Entry 8JPG (electron microscopy, 6.76 A resolution (low resolution: residue-level contacts below are approximate; hydrogen-bond / salt-bridge calls are withheld)); this record covers chains A and F of the 8 polymer chains in the assembly.

[Chain A (and F)]
Molecule: Protein ERGIC-53
Organism: Homo sapiens
Notes: chain F of this document is another copy of the same molecule, construct and numbering; everything in this record applies to it too
UniProtKB: P49257 (LMAN1_HUMAN); residues 1-510 here = UniProt positions 1-510
Amino-acid sequence (522 residues; each row starts with the number of its first residue):
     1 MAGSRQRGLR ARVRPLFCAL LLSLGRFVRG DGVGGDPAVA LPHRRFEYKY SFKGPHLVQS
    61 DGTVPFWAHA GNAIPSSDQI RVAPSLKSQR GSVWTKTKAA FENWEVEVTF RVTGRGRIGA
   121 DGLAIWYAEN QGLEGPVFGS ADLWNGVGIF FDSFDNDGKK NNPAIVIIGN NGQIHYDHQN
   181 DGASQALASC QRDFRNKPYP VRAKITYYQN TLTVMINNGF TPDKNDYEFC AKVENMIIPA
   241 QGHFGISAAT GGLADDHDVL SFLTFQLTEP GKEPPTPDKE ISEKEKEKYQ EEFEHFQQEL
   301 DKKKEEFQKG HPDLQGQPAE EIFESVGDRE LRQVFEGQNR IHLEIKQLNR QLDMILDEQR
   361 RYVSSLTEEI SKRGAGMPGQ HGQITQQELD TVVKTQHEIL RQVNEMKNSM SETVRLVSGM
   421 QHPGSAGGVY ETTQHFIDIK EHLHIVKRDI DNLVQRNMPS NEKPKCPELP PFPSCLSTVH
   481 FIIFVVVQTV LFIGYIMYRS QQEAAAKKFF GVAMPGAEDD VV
Unresolved in the structure: 1-41, 511-522 (chain F: 1-41, 313-323, 511-522)
Construct notes: expression tag (511-522)
Curated features (UniProtKB/Swiss-Prot):
  - region: R499 to F510 (Mediates interaction with RAB3GAP1, RAB3GAP2 and UBXN6)
  - motif: F509, F510 (ER export motif)
  - binding site (a carbohydrate): S88, D121, N156, H178, G251 to L253
  - binding site (Ca(2+)): D152, F154, N156, D181
  - site: Q501 (Required for ER export)
  - modified residue: S425 (Phosphoserine)
  - natural variant: W67 (W67S: In F5F8D1)
Disulfides: C190-C230
Bound ions: Ca2+ site 1: D152, F154, N156, D181; Ca2+ site 2: D155, D157, N161, N162, D181

[How chain A and chain F interact]
Disulfides between the chains: C475(A)-C475(F)
Contacting residue pairs - 105 pairs, chain A then chain F:
  D328(A) - V326(F)
  D328(A) - G327(F)
  D328(A) - E330(F)
  L331(A) - G327(F)
  L331(A) - E330(F)
  R332(A) - E330(F)
  F335(A) - Q333(F)
  Q338(A) - Q333(F)
  Q338(A) - V334(F)
  Q338(A) - G337(F)
  Q338(A) - Q338(F)
  H342(A) - G337(F)
  H342(A) - R340(F)
  H342(A) - I341(F)
  I345(A) - E344(F)
  N349(A) - Q347(F)
  L352(A) - L348(F)
  L352(A) - Q351(F)
  L356(A) - Q351(F)
  L356(A) - I355(F)
  R360(A) - I355(F)
  R360(A) - E358(F)
  R360(A) - Q359(F)
  V363(A) - Y362(F)
  L366(A) - Y362(F)
  T367(A) - L366(F)
  I370(A) - L366(F)
  I370(A) - I370(F)
  S371(A) - E369(F)
  S371(A) - R373(F)
  G374(A) - R373(F)
  G374(A) - G379(F)
  A375(A) - R373(F)
  Q383(A) - Q380(F)
  I384(A) - Q380(F)
  I384(A) - I384(F)
  T385(A) - G382(F)
  Q386(A) - G382(F)
  Q386(A) - Q383(F)
  Q386(A) - E388(F)
  L389(A) - I384(F)
  L389(A) - T385(F)
  L389(A) - E388(F)
  D390(A) - E388(F)
  V392(A) - V392(F)
  Q396(A) - V392(F)
  Q396(A) - T395(F)
  Q396(A) - Q396(F)
  Q396(A) - I399(F)
  H397(A) - T391(F)
  H397(A) - T395(F)
  I399(A) - I399(F)
  L400(A) - T395(F)
  L400(A) - E398(F)
  L400(A) - I399(F)
  L400(A) - Q402(F)
  V403(A) - I399(F)
  V403(A) - Q402(F)
  V403(A) - V403(F)
  V403(A) - M406(F)
  N404(A) - Q402(F)
  M406(A) - M406(F)
  K407(A) - R401(F)
  K407(A) - Q402(F)
  K407(A) - E405(F)
  K407(A) - M406(F)
  M410(A) - M406(F)
  M410(A) - S409(F)
  M410(A) - M410(F)
  T413(A) - T413(F)
  V414(A) - S409(F)
  V414(A) - E412(F)
  V414(A) - T413(F)
  V417(A) - T413(F)
  V417(A) - L416(F)
  V417(A) - V417(F)
  S418(A) - E412(F)
  S418(A) - L416(F)
  Q421(A) - L416(F)
  Q421(A) - V417(F)
  T433(A) - E431(F)
  T433(A) - H435(F)
  F436(A) - T432(F)
  F436(A) - H435(F)
  F436(A) - F436(F)
  I439(A) - I439(F)
  K440(A) - H435(F)
  L443(A) - I439(F)
  L443(A) - H442(F)
  H444(A) - H442(F)
  V446(A) - V446(F)
  I450(A) - V446(F)
  I450(A) - D449(F)
  L453(A) - L453(F)
  N457(A) - L453(F)
  N457(A) - R456(F)
  L469(A) - P467(F)
  C475(A) - C475(F)  disulfide
  L476(A) - S474(F)
  L476(A) - C475(F)
  L476(A) - L476(F)
  S477(A) - S474(F)
  T478(A) - S474(F)
  F481(A) - L476(F)
  S500(A) - R499(F)
Interface residues without a listed pair, chain A (65 interface residues in all): V334, I341, K346, Q359, Y362, V393, K447, V454, T489
Interface residues without a listed pair, chain F (63 interface residues in all): D438, I445, Q488

[In short]
The interface between chain A and chain F involves 65 residues on one side and 63 on the other; the contacts
include 1 disulfide bond. From UniProt: 7 carbohydrate-binding residues and 4 Ca2+-binding residues on chain
A.
Chain A and chain F are both Protein ERGIC-53 (Homo sapiens); the structure, Cryo-EM structure of full-length
ERGIC-53 with MCFD2, was determined by electron microscopy together with 8JP4, 8JP5, 8JP6, 8JP7, 8JP8 and 8JP9
from the same study.
